Entry 4LOX (X-ray diffraction, 1.98 A resolution); this record covers chains A and E of the 5 polymer chains in the assembly.

== Chain A ==
Molecule: LAGLIDADG homing endonuclease I-SmaMI
Organism: Sordaria macrospora
Notes: fragment: LHE homing endnuclease
UniProt: F7WD42 (F7WD42_SORMK); residues 1-302 here correspond to UniProt positions 114-415 (UniProt number = residue number + 113)
Chain sequence (302 residues; numbered 1 to 302; the number before each row is that of its first residue):
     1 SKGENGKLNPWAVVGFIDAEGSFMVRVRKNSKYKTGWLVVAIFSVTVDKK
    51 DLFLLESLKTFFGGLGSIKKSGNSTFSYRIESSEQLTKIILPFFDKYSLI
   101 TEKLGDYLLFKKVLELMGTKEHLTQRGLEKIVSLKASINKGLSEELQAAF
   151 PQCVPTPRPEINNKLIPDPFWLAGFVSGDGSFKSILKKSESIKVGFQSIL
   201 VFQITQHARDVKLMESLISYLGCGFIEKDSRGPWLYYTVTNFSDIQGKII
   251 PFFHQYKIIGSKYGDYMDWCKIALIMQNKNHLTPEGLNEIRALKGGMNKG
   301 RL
Disordered / not traced: 1-2
Sequence notes: cloning artifact (6)
Metal / ion sites: Mg2+ site 1: Ala19, Asp179 (shared with 1 residue of chain C; 1 residue of chain D); Mg2+ site 2: Glu20, Gly178, Asp179 (shared with 1 residue of chain C; 1 residue of chain D; DC16(E) of chain E)

== Chain E ==
Molecule: 10-nt DNA strand
Notes: fragment: product of LHE cleavage
Sequence (10 nucleotides; numbered 16 to 25; the number before each row is that of its first residue):
    16 CAGGTGTACG
Metal / ion sites: Mg2+: DC16 (shared with Glu20(A), Gly178(A), Asp179(A) of chain A; 1 residue of chain C; 1 residue of chain D)

== Interface between chain A and chain E ==
Residue-residue contacts (26; chain A residue first):
  Glu20(A) with DC16(E), phosphate contact
  Gly178(A) with DC16(E), phosphate contact
  Gly180(A) with DC16(E), sugar contact; DA17(E), phosphate contact
  Ser181(A) with DC16(E), sugar contact; DA17(E), hydrogen bond to the phosphate
  Lys183(A) with DA17(E), base contact; DG18(E), hydrogen bond to the base
  Ile185(A) with DG18(E), base contact; DG19(E), base contact; DT20(E), base contact
  Leu186(A) with DG19(E), hydrogen bond to the phosphate
  Lys187(A) with DT20(E), base contact; DG21(E), hydrogen bond to the base; DT22(E), hydrogen bond to the base
  Lys188(A) with DT20(E), hydrogen bond to the phosphate
  Gln203(A) with DA17(E), base contact
  Thr205(A) with DC16(E), base contact
  Tyr236(A) with DC16(E), hydrogen bond to the base
  Lys262(A) with DC16(E), phosphate contact; DA17(E), salt bridge to the phosphate
  Lys294(A) with DG19(E), salt bridge to the phosphate
  Asn298(A) with DA17(E), phosphate contact; DG18(E), hydrogen bond to the phosphate
  Lys299(A) with DA17(E), sugar contact; DG18(E), phosphate contact
Also at the interface, not in a pair above, chain A (20 interface residues in all): Asp179, Phe182, Ser184, Met297

== In short ==
Chain A and chain E form an interface of 20 and 7 residues respectively; the contacts include 8 hydrogen bonds
and 2 salt bridges. Polar contacts include Lys183(A)-DG18(E), Lys187(A)-DG21(E) and Lys187(A)-DT22(E).
Ala19(A) and Asp179(A) coordinate Mg2+ site 1.
Here chain A is LAGLIDADG homing endonuclease I-SmaMI (Sordaria macrospora) and chain E is a 10-nt DNA strand.
Entry 4LOX (Crystal structure of the I-SmaMI LAGLIDADG homing endonuclease bound to cleaved DNA) was
determined by X-ray diffraction.
